Entry 5Z3O (electron microscopy, 3.62 A resolution); this record covers chains E and J of the 11 polymer chains in the assembly.

[Chain E]
Protein: Histone H3.2
From: Xenopus laevis
Reference sequence: P84233 (H32_XENLA); residues 1-135 here correspond to UniProt positions 2-136 (UniProt number = residue number + 1)
Chain sequence (135 residues; numbered 1 to 135; the number before each row is that of its first residue):
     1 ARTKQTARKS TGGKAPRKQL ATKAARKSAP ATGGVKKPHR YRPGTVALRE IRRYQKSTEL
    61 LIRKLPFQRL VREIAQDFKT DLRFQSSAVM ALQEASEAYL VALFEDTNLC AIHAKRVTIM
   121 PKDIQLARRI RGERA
Not modelled in the structure: 1-39, 135
UniProt features mapped onto this chain:
  - modified residue: Arg2 (Asymmetric dimethylarginine), Thr3 (Phosphothreonine), Lys4 (Allysine), Gln5 (5-glutamyl dopamine), Thr6 (Phosphothreonine), Arg8 (Citrulline), Lys9 (N6,N6,N6-trimethyllysine), Ser10 (ADP-ribosylserine), Thr11 (Phosphothreonine), Lys14 (N6-(2-hydroxyisobutyryl)lysine), Arg17 (Asymmetric dimethylarginine), Lys18 (N6-(2-hydroxyisobutyryl)lysine), Lys23 (N6-(2-hydroxyisobutyryl)lysine), Arg26 (Citrulline), Lys27 (N6,N6,N6-trimethyllysine), Ser28 (ADP-ribosylserine), Lys36 (N6,N6,N6-trimethyllysine), Lys37 (N6-methyllysine), Tyr41 (Phosphotyrosine), Lys56 (N6,N6,N6-trimethyllysine) and 8 more in UniProt
  - lipidation: Cys110 (S-palmitoyl cysteine)

[Chain J]
Molecule: 167-nt DNA strand
Sequence (167 nucleotides; each row starts with the number of its first residue; numbers below 1 keep their minus sign (DA-19 is residue -19)):
   -19 ATCGTACTTC TCGACAAGCT TCAGGATGTA TATATCTGAC ACGTGCCTGG AGACTAGGGA
    41 GTAATCCCCT TGGCGGTTAA AACGCGGGGG ACAGCGCGTA CGTGCGTTTA AGCGGTGCTA
   101 GAGCTGTCTA CGACCAATTG AGCGGCCTCG GCACCGGGAT TCTCGAT
Not modelled in the structure: -19 to 0, 147

[How chain E and chain J interact]
Contacting residue pairs (15):
  Arg40(E) with DT83(J), hydrogen bond to the sugar; DG84(J), hydrogen bond to the sugar
  Tyr41(E) with DA6(J), hydrogen bond to the base
  Gly44(E) with DT83(J), phosphate contact
  Val46(E) with DT83(J), phosphate contact
  Arg49(E) with DT7(J), phosphate contact; DG8(J), phosphate contact
  Lys56(E) with DT9(J), salt bridge to the phosphate
  Arg63(E) with DA91(J), hydrogen bond to the phosphate; DG92(J), sugar contact
  Lys64(E) with DG92(J), salt bridge to the phosphate
  Leu65(E) with DA91(J), phosphate contact; DG92(J), hydrogen bond to the phosphate
  Pro66(E) with DA91(J), sugar contact
  Arg69(E) with DA91(J), salt bridge to the phosphate
Interface residues without a listed pair, chain E (13 interface residues in all): Pro43, Ala47
Interface residues without a listed pair, chain J (10 interface residues in all): DG82, DC93

[Summary]
Chain E and chain J form an interface of 13 and 10 residues respectively; the contacts include 5 hydrogen
bonds and 3 salt bridges. Polar contacts include Tyr41(E)-DA6(J), Arg40(E)-DT83(J) and Arg40(E)-DG84(J).
Here chain E is Histone H3.2 (Xenopus laevis) and chain J is a 167-nt DNA strand. Entry 5Z3O (Structure of
Snf2-nucleosome complex in ADP state) was determined by electron microscopy (same publication as 5Z3U, 5Z3V,
5Z3L, 6IY2 and 6IY3).
